Entry 7YJ1 (electron microscopy, 3.10 A resolution); this record covers chains B and C of the 5 polymer chains in the assembly.

== Chain B ==
Protein: Serine palmitoyltransferase 2
From: Homo sapiens
Notes: EC 2.3.1.50
UniProtKB: O15270 (SPTC2_HUMAN); numbering as in UniProt (aligned over 1-562)
Sequence (562 residues; numbered 1 to 562; the number before each row is that of its first residue):
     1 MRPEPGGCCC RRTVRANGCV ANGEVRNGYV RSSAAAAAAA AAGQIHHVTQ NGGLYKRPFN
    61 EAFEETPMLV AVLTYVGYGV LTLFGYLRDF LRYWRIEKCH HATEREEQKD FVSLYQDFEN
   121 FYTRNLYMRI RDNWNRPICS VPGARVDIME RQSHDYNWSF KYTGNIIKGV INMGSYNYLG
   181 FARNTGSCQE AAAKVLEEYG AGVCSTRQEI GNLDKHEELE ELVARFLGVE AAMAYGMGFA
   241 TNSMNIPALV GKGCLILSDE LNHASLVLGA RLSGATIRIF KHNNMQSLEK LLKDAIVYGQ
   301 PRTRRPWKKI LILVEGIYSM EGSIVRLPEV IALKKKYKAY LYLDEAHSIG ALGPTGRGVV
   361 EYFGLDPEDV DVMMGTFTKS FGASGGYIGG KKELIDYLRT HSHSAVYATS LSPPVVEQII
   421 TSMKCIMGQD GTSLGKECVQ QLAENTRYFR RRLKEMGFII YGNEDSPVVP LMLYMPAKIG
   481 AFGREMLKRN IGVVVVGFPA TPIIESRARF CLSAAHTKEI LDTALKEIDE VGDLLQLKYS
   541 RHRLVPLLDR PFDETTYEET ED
Not modelled in the structure: 1-44, 547-562
Modified positions: Lys379 ((2S)-2-amino-6-[[3-hydroxy-2-methyl-5-(phosphonooxymethyl)pyridin-4-yl]methylideneamino]hexanoic acid; LLP)
Curated features (UniProtKB/Swiss-Prot):
  - modified residue: Lys379 (N6-(pyridoxal phosphate)lysine)
  - natural variant: Ala182 (A182P: In HSAN1C), Arg183 (R183W: In HSAN1C), Val359 (V359M: In HSAN1C loss of normal activity as measured by reduced formation of sphinganine), Gly382 (G382V: In HSAN1C), Ile504 (I504F: In HSAN1C loss of normal activity as measured by reduced formation of sphinganine)
  - mutagenesis: Tyr122 (Y122A: Decreased catalytic activity with L-serine and palmitoyl-CoA as substrates. Does not affect the negative regulation by OMRDL3 and ceramides), Leu126 (L126W: Some decrease in catalytic activity with L-serine and palmitoyl-CoA as substrates), Ile130 (I130W: Loss of catalytic activity with L-serine and palmitoyl-CoA as substrates), Trp134 (W134A: Loss of catalytic activity with L-serine and palmitoyl-CoA as substrates), Tyr176 (Y176A: Loss of catalytic activity with L-serine and palmitoyl-CoA as substrates), Ser258 (S258R: Loss of catalytic activity with L-serine and palmitoyl-CoA as substrates), Arg302 (R302A: Reduces the dimerization propensity with SPTLC1; reduces the dimerization propensity with SPTLC1; when associated with A-305. Does not impair enzymatic activity ...), Arg304 (R304A: Reduces the dimerization propensity with SPTLC1; when associated with A-302 and A-304. Does not impair enzymatic activity; when associated with A-302 and A-304), Arg305 (R305A: Reduces the dimerization propensity with SPTLC1; when associated with A-302 and A-304. Does not impair enzymatic activity; when associated with A-302 and A-304), Met320 (M320Q: Decreased catalytic activity with L-serine and palmitoyl-CoA as substrates), Thr378 (T378A: Decreased catalytic activity with L-serine and palmitoyl-CoA as substrates), Lys379 (K379A: Loss of catalytic activity with L-serine and palmitoyl-CoA as substrates), 3 further mutagenesis entries in UniProt
What the authors report for this chain:
  - mutagenesis - Y122A: unchanged catalytic activity
  - mutagenesis - I503R: increased catalytic activity

== Chain C ==
Protein: Serine palmitoyltransferase small subunit A
From: Homo sapiens
UniProtKB: Q969W0 (SPTSA_HUMAN); numbering as in UniProt (aligned over 1-71)
Sequence (92 residues; each row starts with the number of its first residue; numbers below 1 keep their minus sign (Met-20 is residue -20)):
   -20 MADYKDDDDK SGPDEVDASG RMAGMALARA WKQMSWFYYQ YLLVTALYML EPWERTVFNS
    40 MLVSIVGMAL YTGYVFMPQH IMAILHYFEI VQ
Not modelled in the structure: -20 to 8, 57-71
Construct notes: initiating methionine (-20); expression tag (-19 to 0)
Curated features (UniProtKB/Swiss-Prot):
  - site: Met28 (Within the serine palmitoyltransferase (SPT) complex, defines the length of the acyl chain-binding pocket, determining the acyl-CoA substrate preference)
  - natural variant: Thr51 (T51I: In SPG90A)
  - mutagenesis: Met28 (M28K: Within the serine palmitoyltransferase (SPT) complex, leads to a strong decrease in SPT catalytic activity with L-serine and palmitoyl-CoA as substrates), His59 (H59L: Impaired down-regulation of SPT complex activity by ORMDL3)

== Chain B / chain C interface ==
Residue-residue contacts - 24 pairs, chain B then chain C:
  Leu73(B) with Val23(C)
  Gly77(B) with Ala25(C)
  Val80(B) with Thr24(C); Phe37(C), hydrophobic
  Leu81(B) with Met28(C), hydrophobic
  Phe84(B) with Glu33(C)
  Arg88(B) with Glu30(C), salt bridge; Trp32(C); Glu33(C), salt bridge
  Arg129(B) with Met28(C); Leu29(C); Glu33(C), salt bridge
  Ile130(B) with Met28(C), hydrophobic
  Tyr156(B) with Pro31(C)
  Pro476(B) with Met28(C)
  Ala477(B) with Leu22(C); Met28(C), hydrophobic
  Arg484(B) with Tyr27(C), hydrogen bond
  Leu534(B) with Trp15(C); Gln19(C), hydrogen bond (backbone-side chain)
  Leu535(B) with Tyr18(C); Leu22(C), hydrophobic
  Gln536(B) with Trp15(C); Gln19(C)
Other interface residues (no listed pair), chain B (21 interface residues in all): Leu91, Leu126, Gly480, Ala481, Glu485, Asp533

== Overview ==
The interface between chain B and chain C involves 21 residues on one side and 15 on the other, with 2
hydrogen bonds and 3 salt bridges. Polar contacts include Arg88(B)-Glu30(C), Arg88(B)-Glu33(C) and
Arg129(B)-Glu33(C). The paper reports that I503R of chain B increases catalytic activity; Y122A of chain B
leaves catalytic activity unchanged.
Here chain B is Serine palmitoyltransferase 2 and chain C is Serine palmitoyltransferase small subunit A, both
from Homo sapiens. Entry 7YJ1 (Cryo-EM structure of SPT-ORMDL3 (ORMDL3-deltaN2) complex) was determined by
electron microscopy, deposited together with 7YIU, 7YIY and 7YJ2.
